PDB entry 1M34 | X-ray diffraction, 2.30 A resolution | chains B and C of the 8 polymer chains in the assembly

# Chain B
Molecule: Nitrogenase Molybdenum-Iron Protein beta chain
Organism: Azotobacter vinelandii
Notes: EC 1.18.6.1
Reference sequence: p07329 (NIFK_AZOVI); residues 2-523 here correspond to UniProt positions 1-522 (UniProt number = residue number - 1)
Sequence (522 residues; numbered 2 to 523; the number before each row is that of its first residue):
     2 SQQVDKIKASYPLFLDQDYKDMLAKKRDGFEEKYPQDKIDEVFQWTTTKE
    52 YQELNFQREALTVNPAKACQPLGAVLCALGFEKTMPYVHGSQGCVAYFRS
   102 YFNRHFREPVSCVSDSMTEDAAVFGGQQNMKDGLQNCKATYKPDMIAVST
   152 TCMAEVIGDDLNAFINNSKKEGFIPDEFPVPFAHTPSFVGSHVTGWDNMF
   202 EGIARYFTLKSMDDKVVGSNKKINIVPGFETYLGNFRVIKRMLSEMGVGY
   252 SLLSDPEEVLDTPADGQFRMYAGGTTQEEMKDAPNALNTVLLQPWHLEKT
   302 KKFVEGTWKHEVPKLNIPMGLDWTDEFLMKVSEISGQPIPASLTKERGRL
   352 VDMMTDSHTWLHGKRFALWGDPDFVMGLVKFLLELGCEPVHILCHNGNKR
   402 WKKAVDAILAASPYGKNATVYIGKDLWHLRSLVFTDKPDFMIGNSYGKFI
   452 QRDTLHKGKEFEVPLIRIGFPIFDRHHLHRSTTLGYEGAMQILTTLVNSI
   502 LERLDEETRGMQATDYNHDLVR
Ion coordination: fe(8)-S(7) cluster Fe: C70, C95, C153 (shared with 3 residues of chain A); Ca2+ site 1: R108, E109 (shared with 2 residues of chain D); Ca2+ site 2: D353, D357 (shared with 2 residues of chain D)
Residues lining bound ligands: fe(8)-S(7) cluster (CLF): C70, P72, S92, G94, C95, Y98, F99, T152, C153, S188

# Chain C
Molecule: Nitrogenase Molybdenum-Iron Protein alpha chain
Organism: Azotobacter vinelandii
Notes: EC 1.18.6.1
Reference sequence: p07328 (NIFD_AZOVI); residues 2-492 here correspond to UniProt positions 1-491 (UniProt number = residue number - 1)
Sequence (491 residues; row label = number of the first residue in the row):
     2 TGMSREEVESLIQEVLEVYPEKARKDRNKHLAVNDPAVTQSKKCIISNKK
    52 SQPGLMTIRGCAYAGSKGVVWGPIKDMIHISHGPVGCGQYSRAGRRNYYI
   102 GTTGVNAFVTMNFTSDFQEKDIVFGGDKKLAKLIDEVETLFPLNKGISVQ
   152 SECPIGLIGDDIESVSKVKGAELSKTIVPVRCEGFRGVSQSLGHHIANDA
   202 VRDWVLGKRDEDTTFASTPYDVAIIGDYNIGGDAWSSRILLEEMGLRCVA
   252 QWSGDGSISEIELTPKVKLNLVHCYRSMNYISRHMEEKYGIPWMEYNFFG
   302 PTKTIESLRAIAAKFDESIQKKCEEVIAKYKPEWEAVVAKYRPRLEGKRV
   352 MLYIGGLRPRHVIGAYEDLGMEVVGTGYEFAHNDDYDRTMKEMGDSTLLY
   402 DDVTGYEFEEFVKRIKPDLIGSGIKEKFIFQKMGIPFREMHSWDYSGPYH
   452 GFDGFAIFARDMDMTLNNPCWKKLQAPWEASEGAEKVAASA
Not modelled in the structure: 2-3, 482-492
Ion coordination: fe(8)-S(7) cluster Fe: C62, C88, C154 (shared with 3 residues of chain D); fe-mo-s cluster Fe near C275 (its only coordinating residue here)
Residues lining bound ligands:
  - fe-mo-s cluster (CFM): V70, R96, H195, Y229, I231, C275, R277, S278, I355, G356, G357, L358, R359, P360, E380, F381, M441, H442
  - fe(8)-S(7) cluster (CLF): C62, Y64, P85, V86, G87, C88, Y91, E153, C154, G185
  - 3-hydroxy-3-carboxy-adipic acid (HCA): A65, V70, G95, R96, Q191, G424, I425, K426, E440, H442

# Chain B / chain C interface
Contacting residue pairs (42):
  L322(B) with K474(C)
  D323(B) with K474(C), salt bridge
  D326(B) with P478(C); W479(C)
  M330(B) with P478(C), hydrophobic; W479(C), hydrophobic
  I340(B) with W479(C), hydrophobic
  T345(B) with W479(C), hydrogen bond; E480(C)
  R348(B) with K474(C), hydrogen bond (side chain-backbone); L475(C); Q476(C); A477(C); P478(C); W479(C)
  V352(B) with L475(C), hydrophobic
  D353(B) with K433(C), salt bridge
  T356(B) with Q432(C); C471(C)
  D357(B) with F429(C); Q432(C)
  H359(B) with T466(C), hydrogen bond; N469(C)
  T360(B) with R439(C); M465(C); T466(C)
  W361(B) with Y446(C), hydrophobic
  H363(B) with M465(C)
  E385(B) with P470(C)
  Y415(B) with P470(C)
  Y487(B) with W479(C)
  Q513(B) with G102(C); T103(C), hydrogen bond
  Y517(B) with Y99(C); Y100(C)
  N518(B) with Y99(C), hydrogen bond
  D520(B) with R97(C), salt bridge; Y99(C), hydrogen bond
  L521(B) with R93(C); A94(C), hydrophobic
  V522(B) with Y446(C)
  R523(B) with Y446(C)
Interface residues without a listed pair, chain B (30 interface residues in all): L329, L384, G387, M512, D516
Interface residues without a listed pair, chain C (30 interface residues in all): I101, T104, N107, W236, N468, W472

# In short
The chain B/chain C interface involves 30 residues from each chain, with 6 hydrogen bonds and 3 salt bridges.
Polar pairs include D323(B)-K474(C), D353(B)-K433(C) and D520(B)-R97(C). Ligands of chain B: fe(8)-S(7)
cluster. Ligands of chain C: 3-hydroxy-3-carboxy-adipic acid, fe-mo-s cluster and fe(8)-S(7) cluster.
Here chain B is Nitrogenase Molybdenum-Iron Protein beta chain and chain C is Nitrogenase Molybdenum-Iron
Protein alpha chain, both from Azotobacter vinelandii. Entry 1M34 (Nitrogenase Complex From Azotobacter
Vinelandii Stabilized By ADP-Tetrafluoroaluminate) was determined by X-ray diffraction, deposited together
with 1M1Y.
